Entry 8TRV (X-ray diffraction, 3.25 A resolution); this record covers chains A and G of the 3 polymer chains in the assembly.

# Chain A
Name: Ephrin type-A receptor 2
Source organism: Homo sapiens
Notes: EC 2.7.10.1
UniProtKB: P29317 (EPHA2_HUMAN); residue numbers follow UniProt; this construct covers 23-326
Sequence (308 residues; numbered 23 to 330; the number before each row is that of its first residue):
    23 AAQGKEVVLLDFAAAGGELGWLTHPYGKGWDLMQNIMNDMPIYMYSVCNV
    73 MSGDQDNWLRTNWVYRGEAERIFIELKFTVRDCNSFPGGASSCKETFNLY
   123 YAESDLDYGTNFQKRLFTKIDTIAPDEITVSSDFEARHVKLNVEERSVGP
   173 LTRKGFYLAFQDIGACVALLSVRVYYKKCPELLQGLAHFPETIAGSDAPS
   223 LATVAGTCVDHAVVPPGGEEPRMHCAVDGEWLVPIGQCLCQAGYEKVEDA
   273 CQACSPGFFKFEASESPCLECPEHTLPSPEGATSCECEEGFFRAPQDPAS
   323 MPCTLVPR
Disordered / not traced: 23-26, 61-62, 69, 110-114, 161, 330
Differences from the reference sequence: expression tag (327-330)
Disulfide bonds: Cys70-Cys188, Cys105-Cys115, Cys201-Cys247, Cys230-Cys260, Cys262-Cys273, Cys276-Cys290, Cys293-Cys307, Cys309-Cys325
Bound ions: Na+ site 1: Asp143, Thr144; Na+ site 2: Asp143, Glu166
UniProt features mapped onto this chain:
  - mutagenesis: Arg103 (R103E: Significantly reduced response to EFNA1)

# Chain G
Name: S1C variant of Fab_C1 light chain
Source organism: Homo sapiens
Notes: engineered mutation(s): SPHAGLSSP replaced by QGTTS; Q165S, K167Y
Sequence (215 residues; each row starts with the number of its first residue; note: 18 numbers in that range are skipped by the numbering (no residue carries them; nothing is unmodelled there)):
     1 DIQMTQSPSSLSASVGDRVTITCRASQSVSSA
    39 VAWYQQKPGKAPKLLIYSAS
    66 SLYSGVP
    74 SRFSGSR
    83 SGTDFTLTISSLQPEDFATYYCQQYYGYGGYP
  114A I
   115 TFGQGTKVEIKRTVAAPSVFIFPPSDEQLKSGTASVVCLLNNFYPREAKV
   165 SWYVDNALQSGNSQESVTEQDSKDSTYSLSSTLTLSKADYEKHKVYACEV
   215 TQGTTS
   223 VTKSFNRGEC
Disulfide bonds: Cys23-Cys104, Cys152-Cys212

# Chain A / chain G interface
Residue-residue contacts (22; chain A residue first):
  Ser277(A) - Tyr55(G)  hydrogen bond
  Pro278(A) - Tyr55(G)
  Pro278(A) - Ser56(G)
  Pro278(A) - Ser66(G)
  Gly279(A) - Tyr110(G)
  Cys293(A) - Tyr110(G)  hydrophobic
  Pro294(A) - Tyr110(G)
  Glu295(A) - Gly109(G)
  Glu295(A) - Gly111(G)
  Glu295(A) - Gly112(G)
  His296(A) - Gly109(G)  hydrogen bond (backbone-backbone)
  His296(A) - Gly112(G)
  His296(A) - Tyr113(G)
  Thr297(A) - Tyr110(G)
  Leu298(A) - Ser30(G)
  Leu298(A) - Tyr108(G)  hydrophobic
  Pro299(A) - Ser31(G)
  Pro299(A) - Ala32(G)
  Pro299(A) - Tyr110(G)
  Glu310(A) - Tyr108(G)  hydrogen bond
  Glu310(A) - Tyr113(G)  hydrogen bond
  Phe313(A) - Tyr113(G)
Interface residues without a listed pair, chain A (13 interface residues in all): Glu292

# Overview
Chain A and chain G form an interface of 13 and 12 residues respectively, with 4 hydrogen bonds. Polar
contacts include Ser277(A)-Tyr55(G), Glu310(A)-Tyr108(G) and Glu310(A)-Tyr113(G). The Na+ site 1 is built by
Asp143(A) and Thr144(A). From UniProt: one mutagenesis site on chain A.
Here chain A is Ephrin type-A receptor 2 and chain G is S1C variant of Fab_C1 light chain, both from Homo
sapiens. Entry 8TRV (Structure of the EphA2 LBDCRD bound to FabS1C_C1) was determined by X-ray diffraction
together with 8TV5, 8TV2 and 8TV1 from the same study.
